PDB entry 5AIX | X-ray diffraction, 2.10 A resolution | chains A and B

Chain A (and B):
Name: Hematopoietic prostaglandin D synthase
Source organism: Homo sapiens
Notes: EC 5.3.99.2, 2.5.1.18; chain B of this document is another copy of the same molecule, construct and numbering; everything in this record applies to it too
Reference sequence: O60760 (HPGDS_HUMAN); residues 2-199 here = UniProt positions 2-199
Chain sequence (199 residues; row label = number of the first residue in the row):
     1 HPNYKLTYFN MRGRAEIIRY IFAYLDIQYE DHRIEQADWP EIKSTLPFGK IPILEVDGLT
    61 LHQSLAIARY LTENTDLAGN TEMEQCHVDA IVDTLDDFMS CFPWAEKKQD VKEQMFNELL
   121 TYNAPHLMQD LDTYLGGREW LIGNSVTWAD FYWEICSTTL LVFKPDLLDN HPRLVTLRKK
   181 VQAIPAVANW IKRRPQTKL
Disordered / not traced: 1
Sequence notes: expression tag (1); conflict Glu73 (Lys in O60760)
Curated features (UniProtKB/Swiss-Prot):
  - binding site (glutathione): Tyr8, Arg14, Trp39, Gly49 to Ile51, Gln63, Ser64
  - mutagenesis: Asp93 (D93N: Loss of activation by calcium or magnesium ions), Asp96 (D96N: Increases PGD2 synthesis. Loss of activation by calcium or magnesium ions), Asp97 (D97N: Reduces PGD2 synthesis by 99%. Loss of activation by calcium or magnesium ions)

Chain A / chain B interface:
Contacting residue pairs (53; chain A residue first):
  Pro47(A) with Asp130(B)
  Phe48(A) with Ile91(B), hydrophobic; Thr94(B); Asp130(B); Leu131(B), hydrophobic; Tyr134(B), hydrophobic
  Thr60(A) with His87(B)
  Leu61(A) with Met83(B), hydrophobic; Cys86(B), hydrophobic; His87(B)
  His62(A) with Ala90(B); Ile91(B); Thr94(B)
  Gln63(A) with Ala90(B); Asp93(B); Thr94(B), hydrogen bond; Asp97(B), hydrogen bond
  Ala66(A) with Cys86(B); Asp89(B); Ala90(B)
  Arg69(A) with Arg69(B); Asp89(B), salt bridge
  Tyr70(A) with Glu82(B); Met83(B); Cys86(B), hydrophobic
  Glu73(A) with Glu82(B); Gln85(B)
  Asn74(A) with Glu82(B), hydrogen bond
  Glu82(A) with Tyr70(B); Glu73(B)
  Met83(A) with Tyr70(B)
  Gln85(A) with Glu73(B)
  Cys86(A) with Leu61(B), hydrophobic; Ala66(B), hydrogen bond (side chain-backbone); Ile67(B); Tyr70(B), hydrophobic
  His87(A) with Leu59(B); Thr60(B); Leu61(B)
  Asp89(A) with Ala66(B); Arg69(B), salt bridge
  Ala90(A) with His62(B); Gln63(B); Ala66(B)
  Ile91(A) with Phe48(B), hydrophobic
  Asp93(A) with Gln63(B)
  Thr94(A) with Phe48(B); His62(B); Gln63(B), hydrogen bond
  Asp130(A) with Pro47(B); Phe48(B)
  Leu131(A) with Phe48(B), hydrophobic
  Tyr134(A) with Phe48(B), hydrophobic
Interface residues without a listed pair, chain A (29 interface residues in all): Val56, Leu59, Leu65, Ile67, Asp97
Interface residues without a listed pair, chain B (29 interface residues in all): Val56, Leu65, Asn74

In short:
Chain A and chain B each contribute 29 residues to their interface, with 5 hydrogen bonds and 2 salt bridges.
Polar pairs include Arg69(A)-Asp89(B), Gln63(A)-Thr94(B) and Gln63(A)-Asp97(B). UniProt lists 8
glutathione-binding residues and 3 mutagenesis sites on chain A.
Both chains are Hematopoietic prostaglandin D synthase (Homo sapiens). Entry 5AIX (Complex of human
hematopoietic prostagandin D2 synthase (hH-PGDS) in complex with an active site inhibitor) was determined by
X-ray diffraction together with 5AIS and 5AIV from the same study.
